5ZWN - chains P and c of the 20 polymer chains in the assembly; structure by electron microscopy, 3.40 A resolution.

== Chain P ==
Molecule: U1 snRNA
Organism: Saccharomyces cerevisiae S288c
Sequence (568 nucleotides; row label = number of the first residue in the row):
     1 AUACUUACCUUAAGAUAUCAGAGGAGAUCAAGAAGUCCUACUGAUCAAAC
    51 AUGCGCUUCCAAUAGUAGAAGGACGUUAAGCAUUUAUCAUUGAACUAUAA
   101 UUGUUCAUUGAAGUCAUUGAUGCAAACUCCUUGGUCACACACACAUACGG
   151 CGCGGAAGGCGUGUUUGCUGACGUUUCCAUUCCCUUGUUUCAAUCAUUGG
   201 UUAAUCCCUUGAUUCCUUUGGGGAUUUUUGGGUUAAACUGAUUUUUGGGG
   251 CCCUUUGUUUCUUCUGCCUGGAGAAGUUUGACACCAAAUUCAAAUUGGUG
   301 UUAGGGGAGCUGGGGCCUUUCAAAAGAGAGCUUUGUAGAGGCAUUCUUUU
   351 UGACUACUUUUCUCUAGCGUGCCAUUUUAGUUUUUGACGGCAGAUUCGAA
   401 UGAACUUAAGUUUAUGAUGAAGGUAUGGCUGUUGAGAUUAUUUGGUCGGG
   451 AUUGUAGUUUGAAGAUGUGCUCUUUUGAGCAGUCUCAACUUUGCUCGUUC
   501 CCGUUAUGGGAAAAAUUUUGGAAGGUCUUGGUAGGAACGGGUGGAUCUUA
   551 UAAUUUUUGAUUUAUUUU
Not modelled in the structure: 26-32, 98-102, 145-148, 210-227, 328-329, 363-366, 389-392, 407-408, 422-430, 448-449, 469-480, 497-512, 566-568

== Chain c ==
Name: Small nuclear ribonucleoprotein Sm D2
Organism: Saccharomyces cerevisiae S288c
UniProtKB: Q06217 (SMD2_YEAST); residues 1-110 here = UniProt positions 1-110
Sequence (110 residues; row label = number of the first residue in the row):
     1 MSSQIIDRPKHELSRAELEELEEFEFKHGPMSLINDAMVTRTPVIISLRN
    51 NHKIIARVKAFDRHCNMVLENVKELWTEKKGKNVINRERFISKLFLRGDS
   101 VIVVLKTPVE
Not modelled in the structure: 1-7, 109-110

== How chain P and chain c interact ==
Pairs across the interface (17):
  U549(P) / Leu-18(c)  sugar contact
  A550(P) / His-11(c)  sugar contact
  A550(P) / Leu-18(c)  phosphate contact
  A550(P) / Arg-63(c)  phosphate contact
  U551(P) / Lys-10(c)  phosphate contact
  A552(P) / Arg-63(c)  phosphate contact
  A552(P) / His-64(c)  phosphate contact
  U558(P) / His-64(c)  base contact
  U558(P) / Asn-66(c)  base contact
  U558(P) / Arg-97(c)  base contact
  U558(P) / Gly-98(c)  base contact
  U558(P) / Asp-99(c)  base contact
  G559(P) / Arg-49(c)  sugar contact
  G559(P) / Asp-99(c)  base contact
  G559(P) / Ser-100(c)  base contact
  A560(P) / Arg-49(c)  phosphate contact
  U562(P) / Asn-50(c)  base contact
Other interface residues (no listed pair), chain P (10 interface residues in all): U557, U565
Other interface residues (no listed pair), chain c (14 interface residues in all): Met-31, Lys-79

== Summary ==
The interface between chain P and chain c involves 10 residues on one side and 14 on the other.
Here chain P is U1 snRNA and chain c is Small nuclear ribonucleoprotein Sm D2, both from Saccharomyces
cerevisiae S288c. Entry 5ZWN (Cryo-EM structure of the yeast pre-B complex at an average resolution of 3.3
angstrom (Part II ...) was determined by electron microscopy, deposited together with 5ZWM and 5ZWO.
